PDB entry 9FT0 | X-ray diffraction, 2.75 A resolution | chains C and D of the 28 polymer chains in the assembly

# Chain C
Molecule: Proteasome subunit alpha type-4
Source organism: Saccharomyces cerevisiae
UniProtKB: P40303 (PSA4_YEAST); residues -1 to 252 here correspond to UniProt positions 1-254 (UniProt number = residue number + 2)
Chain sequence (254 residues; numbered -1 to 252; the number before each row is that of its first residue; numbers below 1 keep their minus sign (Met-1 is residue -1)):
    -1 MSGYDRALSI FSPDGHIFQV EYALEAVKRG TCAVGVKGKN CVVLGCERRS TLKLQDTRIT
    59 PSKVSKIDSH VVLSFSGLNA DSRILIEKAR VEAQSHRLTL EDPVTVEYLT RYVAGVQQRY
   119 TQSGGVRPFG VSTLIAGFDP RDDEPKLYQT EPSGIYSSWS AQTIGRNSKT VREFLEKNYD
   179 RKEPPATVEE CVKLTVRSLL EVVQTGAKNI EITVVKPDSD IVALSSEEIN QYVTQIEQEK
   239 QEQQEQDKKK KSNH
Unresolved in the structure: -1 to 0, 242-252
Swiss-Prot annotation at these positions:
  - modified residue: Thr58 (Phosphothreonine)

# Chain D
Molecule: Proteasome subunit alpha type-5
Source organism: Saccharomyces cerevisiae
UniProtKB: P32379 (PSA5_YEAST); residues -7 to 252 here correspond to UniProt positions 1-260 (UniProt number = residue number + 8)
Chain sequence (260 residues; numbered -7 to 252; the number before each row is that of its first residue; numbers below 1 keep their minus sign (Met-7 is residue -7)):
    -7 MFLTRSEYDR GVSTFSPEGR LFQVEYSLEA IKLGSTAIGI ATKEGVVLGV EKRATSPLLE
    53 SDSIEKIVEI DRHIGCAMSG LTADARSMIE HARTAAVTHN LYYDEDINVE SLTQSVCDLA
   113 LRFGEGASGE ERLMSRPFGV ALLIAGHDAD DGYQLFHAEP SGTFYRYNAK AIGSGSEGAQ
   173 AELLNEWHSS LTLKEAELLV LKILKQVMEE KLDENNAQLS CITKQDGFKI YDNEKTAELI
   233 KELKEKEAAE SPEEADVEMS
Unresolved in the structure: -7 to 0, 243-252

# Interface between chain C and chain D
Contacting residue pairs (61):
  Asp3(C) - Glu117(D)
  Arg4(C) - Glu117(D)
  Ala5(C) - Val4(D)  hydrophobic
  Ala5(C) - Glu117(D)  hydrogen bond (backbone-side chain)
  Ala5(C) - Ser127(D)
  Ser7(C) - Ser127(D)  hydrogen bond (backbone-side chain)
  Ser7(C) - Arg128(D)
  Ile8(C) - Val4(D)  hydrophobic
  Ile8(C) - Gln15(D)
  Phe9(C) - Gln15(D)
  Phe9(C) - Tyr18(D)
  Phe9(C) - Ser19(D)
  Phe9(C) - Ala22(D)  hydrophobic
  Phe9(C) - Leu73(D)  hydrophobic
  Phe9(C) - Arg128(D)
  Phe9(C) - Pro129(D)
  Phe9(C) - Gly131(D)
  Ser10(C) - Tyr18(D)
  Pro11(C) - Tyr18(D)  hydrophobic
  Pro11(C) - Glu21(D)
  Gly13(C) - Tyr18(D)
  Gly13(C) - Glu21(D)
  Gly13(C) - Ala22(D)
  His14(C) - Leu25(D)
  Ile15(C) - Leu73(D)  hydrophobic
  Ile15(C) - Arg128(D)
  Lys35(C) - Glu52(D)  salt bridge
  Gln116(C) - Ala75(D)
  Gln116(C) - Asp76(D)
  Gln116(C) - Arg128(D)
  Thr119(C) - Arg128(D)  hydrogen bond (backbone-side chain)
  Gln120(C) - Met126(D)
  Gln120(C) - Ser127(D)  hydrogen bond (backbone-backbone)
  Gln120(C) - Arg128(D)
  Gln120(C) - Phe130(D)
  Ser121(C) - Ser127(D)
  Gly122(C) - Ser127(D)
  Ser151(C) - Ala75(D)
  Gly152(C) - Ala75(D)
  Ile153(C) - Ala75(D)
  Ser155(C) - Leu51(D)
  Ser155(C) - Ser55(D)
  Ser156(C) - Leu51(D)
  Ser156(C) - Glu52(D)  hydrogen bond (backbone-backbone)
  Ser156(C) - Ser55(D)  hydrogen bond (backbone-side chain)
  Trp157(C) - Thr47(D)
  Trp157(C) - Ser48(D)
  Trp157(C) - Leu50(D)
  Trp157(C) - Leu51(D)
  Trp157(C) - Glu52(D)
  Ser158(C) - Leu50(D)  hydrogen bond (backbone-backbone)
  Ser158(C) - Glu52(D)  hydrogen bond (backbone-side chain)
  Ala159(C) - Leu50(D)
  Leu173(C) - Leu50(D)  hydrophobic
  Glu174(C) - Ser48(D)  hydrogen bond
  Glu174(C) - Pro49(D)
  Glu174(C) - Leu50(D)
  Arg179(C) - Pro49(D)  hydrogen bond (side chain-backbone)
  Arg179(C) - Leu50(D)  hydrogen bond (side chain-backbone)
  Arg179(C) - Leu51(D)  hydrogen bond (side chain-backbone)
  Arg179(C) - Glu52(D)
Other interface residues (no listed pair), chain C (32 interface residues in all): Asp12, Tyr154, Arg170, Tyr177
Other interface residues (no listed pair), chain D (31 interface residues in all): Asp1, Glu57, Thr74, Arg78, Ser79, Gly118, Leu125

# Summary
32 residues of chain C face 31 of chain D across their interface, with 12 hydrogen bonds and 1 salt bridge.
Among the polar pairs are Lys35(C)-Glu52(D), Ala5(C)-Glu117(D) and Ser7(C)-Ser127(D).
Here chain C is Proteasome subunit alpha type-4 and chain D is Proteasome subunit alpha type-5, both from
Saccharomyces cerevisiae. Entry 9FT0 (Yeast 20S proteasome in complex with epoxyketone inhibitor 16) was
determined by X-ray diffraction together with 9FRW, 9FSU, 9FST, 9FSV and 9FT1 from the same study.
